Entry 3FTG (X-ray diffraction, 2.60 A resolution); this record covers chains A and C of the 3 polymer chains in the assembly.

# Chain A
Molecule: H-2 class I histocompatibility antigen, D-B alpha chain
Source organism: Mus musculus
UniProtKB: P01899 (HA11_MOUSE); residues 1-280 here correspond to UniProt positions 25-304 (UniProt number = residue number + 24)
Sequence (281 residues; each row starts with the number of its first residue; numbering starts at 0):
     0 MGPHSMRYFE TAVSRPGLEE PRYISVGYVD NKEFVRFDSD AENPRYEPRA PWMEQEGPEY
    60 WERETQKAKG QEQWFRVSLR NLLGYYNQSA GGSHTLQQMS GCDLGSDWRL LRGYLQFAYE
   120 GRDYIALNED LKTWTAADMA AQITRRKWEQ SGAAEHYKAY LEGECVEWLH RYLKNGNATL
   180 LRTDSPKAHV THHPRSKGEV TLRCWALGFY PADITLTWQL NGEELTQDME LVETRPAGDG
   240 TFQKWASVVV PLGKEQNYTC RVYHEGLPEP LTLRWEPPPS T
Unresolved in the structure: 0, 191-201, 220-228, 247-254, 276-280
Cystine bridges: C101-C164, C203-C259
Differences from the reference sequence: initiating methionine (0)

# Chain C
Molecule: NP366-N3A variant peptide from influenza virus
Sequence (9 residues; row label = number of the first residue in the row):
     1 ASAENMETM

# Interface between chain A and chain C
Pairs across the interface - 41 pairs, chain A then chain C:
  M5(A) with A1(C)
  Y7(A) with A1(C), hydrogen bond (side chain-backbone); S2(C), hydrogen bond (side chain-backbone)
  Y45(A) with S2(C)
  E63(A) with A1(C); S2(C), hydrogen bond (side chain-backbone)
  K66(A) with S2(C), hydrogen bond (side chain-backbone); E4(C)
  Q70(A) with A3(C); E4(C); N5(C), hydrogen bond (side chain-backbone)
  W73(A) with N5(C); M6(C), hydrogen bond (side chain-backbone); E7(C), hydrogen bond (side chain-backbone); T8(C); M9(C), hydrophobic
  V76(A) with T8(C)
  S77(A) with T8(C); M9(C), hydrogen bond (side chain-backbone)
  N80(A) with T8(C), hydrogen bond; M9(C), hydrogen bond (side chain-backbone)
  Y84(A) with M9(C), hydrogen bond (side chain-backbone)
  Q97(A) with N5(C), hydrogen bond
  F116(A) with M9(C), hydrophobic
  Y123(A) with M9(C), hydrophobic
  I124(A) with M9(C), hydrophobic
  T143(A) with M9(C), hydrogen bond (side chain-backbone)
  K146(A) with E7(C); T8(C), hydrogen bond (side chain-backbone); M9(C), hydrogen bond (side chain-backbone)
  W147(A) with E7(C), hydrogen bond (side chain-backbone); T8(C), hydrogen bond (side chain-backbone); M9(C), hydrophobic
  H155(A) with E4(C); M6(C)
  Y156(A) with N5(C), hydrogen bond
  Y159(A) with A1(C), hydrogen bond (side chain-backbone); S2(C); A3(C), hydrophobic
  W167(A) with A1(C), hydrophobic
  Y171(A) with A1(C), hydrogen bond (side chain-backbone)
Interface residues without a listed pair, chain A (29 interface residues in all): F33, Y59, F74, L81, L95, S150

# In short
The interface between chain A and chain C involves 29 residues on one side and 9 on the other, with 20
hydrogen bonds. Polar contacts include Y7(A)-A1(C), Y7(A)-S2(C) and E63(A)-S2(C).
Chain A is H-2 class I histocompatibility antigen, D-B alpha chain (Mus musculus) and chain C is NP366-N3A
variant peptide from influenza virus; the structure, Crystal Structure of H2Db in complex with NP366-N3A
variant peptide from influenza, was determined by X-ray diffraction.
